PDB entry 6DB4 | X-ray diffraction, 1.66 A resolution | chain A

[Chain A]
Protein: Tyrosine-protein kinase JAK3
Source organism: Homo sapiens
Notes: EC 2.7.10.2; fragment: kinase domain
Reference sequence: P52333 (JAK3_HUMAN); residue numbers follow UniProt; this construct covers 812-1124
Chain sequence (321 residues; row label = number of the first residue in the row):
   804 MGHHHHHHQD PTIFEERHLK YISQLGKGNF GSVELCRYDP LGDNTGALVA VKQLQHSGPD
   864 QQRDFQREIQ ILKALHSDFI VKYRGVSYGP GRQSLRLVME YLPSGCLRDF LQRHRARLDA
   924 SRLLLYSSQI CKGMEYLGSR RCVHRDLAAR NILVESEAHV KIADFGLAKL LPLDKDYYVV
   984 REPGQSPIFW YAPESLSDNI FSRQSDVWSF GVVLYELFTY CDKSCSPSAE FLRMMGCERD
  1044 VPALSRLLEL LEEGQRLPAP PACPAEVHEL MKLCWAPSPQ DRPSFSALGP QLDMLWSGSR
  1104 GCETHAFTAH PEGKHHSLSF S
Not modelled in the structure: 804-813, 859-860, 892-896, 1039-1042, 1101-1124
Construct notes: expression tag (804-811); engineered mutation Ser1048 (Cys in P52333)
Glycans and other covalent adducts: compound G4Y linked to Cys909
Residues lining bound ligands: G4Y (N-[(1S)-6-(5-phenyl-7H-pyrrolo[2,3-d]pyrimidin-4-yl)-2,3-dihydro-1H-inden-1-yl]imidoformamide): Leu828, Gly829, Val836, Ala853, Val884, Met902, Glu903, Tyr904, Leu905, Gly908, Arg911, Asp912, Arg953, Leu956, Ala966, Asp967
UniProt features mapped onto this chain:
  - active site: Asp949 (Proton acceptor)
  - binding site (ATP): Leu828 to Val836, Lys855
  - modified residue (Phosphotyrosine): Tyr904, Tyr939, Tyr980, Tyr981
  - natural variant: Leu910 (L910S: In T(-)B(+)NK(-) SCID)
  - mutagenesis: Lys855 (K855A: More than 90% loss of STAT5a activation), Tyr904 (Y904F: About 40% loss of STAT5a activation), Tyr939 (Y939F: About 80% loss of STAT5a activation)

[Overview]
Covalently linked compound G4Y: at Cys909. UniProt lists active-site residue Asp949, 10 ATP-binding residues
and 3 mutagenesis sites.
Chain A is Tyrosine-protein kinase JAK3 (Homo sapiens); the structure, JAK3 with Cyanamide CP34, was
determined by X-ray diffraction, deposited together with 6DA4, 6DB3 and 6DUD.
